PDB entry 1T21 | X-ray diffraction, 2.19 A resolution | chains A and C of the 3 polymer chains in the assembly

[Chain A]
Protein: HLA class I histocompatibility antigen, A-2 alpha chain
Organism: Homo sapiens
UniProt: P01892 (1A02_HUMAN); residues 1-275 here correspond to UniProt positions 25-299 (UniProt number = residue number + 24)
Amino-acid sequence (275 residues; numbered 1 to 275; the number before each row is that of its first residue):
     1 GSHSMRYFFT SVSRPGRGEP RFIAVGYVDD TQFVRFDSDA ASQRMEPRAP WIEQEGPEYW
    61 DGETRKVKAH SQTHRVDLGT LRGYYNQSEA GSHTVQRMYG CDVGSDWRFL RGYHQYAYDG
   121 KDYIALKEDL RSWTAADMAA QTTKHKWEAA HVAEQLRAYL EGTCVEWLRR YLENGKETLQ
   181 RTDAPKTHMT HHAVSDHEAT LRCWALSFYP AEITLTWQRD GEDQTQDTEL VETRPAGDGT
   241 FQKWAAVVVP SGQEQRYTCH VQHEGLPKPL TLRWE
Disulfides: Cys-101/Cys-164, Cys-203/Cys-259

[Chain C]
Protein: Gag peptide
Amino-acid sequence (9 residues; each row starts with the number of its first residue):
     1 SLYNTVATL

[How chain A and chain C interact]
Contacting residue pairs (41):
  Met-5(A) with Ser-1(C)
  Tyr-7(A) with Ser-1(C), hydrogen bond (side chain-backbone); Leu-2(C), hydrophobic
  Phe-9(A) with Leu-2(C), hydrophobic
  Met-45(A) with Leu-2(C), hydrophobic
  Glu-63(A) with Ser-1(C), hydrogen bond; Leu-2(C), hydrogen bond (side chain-backbone)
  Lys-66(A) with Ser-1(C), hydrogen bond; Leu-2(C), hydrogen bond (side chain-backbone); Tyr-3(C); Asn-4(C)
  Val-67(A) with Leu-2(C)
  His-70(A) with Tyr-3(C); Val-6(C)
  Thr-73(A) with Val-6(C); Ala-7(C); Thr-8(C)
  Asp-77(A) with Thr-8(C); Leu-9(C), hydrogen bond (side chain-backbone)
  Thr-80(A) with Leu-9(C)
  Leu-81(A) with Leu-9(C), hydrophobic
  Tyr-84(A) with Leu-9(C), hydrogen bond (side chain-backbone)
  Arg-97(A) with Val-6(C)
  Tyr-99(A) with Leu-2(C); Tyr-3(C), hydrogen bond (side chain-backbone)
  Tyr-116(A) with Leu-9(C), hydrophobic
  Tyr-123(A) with Leu-9(C), hydrophobic
  Thr-143(A) with Leu-9(C), hydrogen bond (side chain-backbone)
  Lys-146(A) with Thr-8(C); Leu-9(C), hydrogen bond (side chain-backbone)
  Trp-147(A) with Ala-7(C); Thr-8(C), hydrogen bond (side chain-backbone); Leu-9(C), hydrophobic
  Val-152(A) with Ala-7(C), hydrophobic
  Gln-155(A) with Tyr-3(C), hydrogen bond (backbone-side chain)
  Leu-156(A) with Tyr-3(C), hydrogen bond (backbone-side chain)
  Tyr-159(A) with Ser-1(C), hydrogen bond (side chain-backbone); Leu-2(C); Tyr-3(C), hydrophobic
  Trp-167(A) with Ser-1(C)
  Tyr-171(A) with Ser-1(C), hydrogen bond (side chain-backbone)
Other interface residues (no listed pair), chain A (31 interface residues in all): Tyr-59, Arg-65, Ala-69, Val-76, Ile-124
Other interface residues (no listed pair), chain C (9 interface residues in all): Thr-5

[Summary]
31 residues of chain A face 9 of chain C across their interface; the contacts include 15 hydrogen bonds. Among
the polar pairs are Tyr-7(A)/Ser-1(C), Glu-63(A)/Ser-1(C) and Glu-63(A)/Leu-2(C).
Here chain A is HLA class I histocompatibility antigen, A-2 alpha chain (Homo sapiens) and chain C is Gag
peptide. Entry 1T21 (Structural basis for degenerate recognition of HIV peptide variants by cytotoxic
lymphocyte, variant SL9, monoclinic crystal) was determined by X-ray diffraction, deposited together with
1S8D, 1T1W, 1T1X, 1T1Y, 1T1Z, 1T20 and 1T22.
